PDB entry 1W3Z | X-ray diffraction, 3.20 A resolution | chains A and B

[Chain A (and B)]
Protein: Bbcrasp-1
Source organism: Borrelia burgdorferi
Notes: fragment: extracellular domain, residues 70-250; chain B of this document is another copy of the same molecule, construct and numbering; everything in this record applies to it too
Reference sequence: Q7AUV9 (Q7AUV9); residue numbers follow UniProt; this construct covers 70-250
Chain sequence (181 residues; numbered 70 to 250; the number before each row is that of its first residue):
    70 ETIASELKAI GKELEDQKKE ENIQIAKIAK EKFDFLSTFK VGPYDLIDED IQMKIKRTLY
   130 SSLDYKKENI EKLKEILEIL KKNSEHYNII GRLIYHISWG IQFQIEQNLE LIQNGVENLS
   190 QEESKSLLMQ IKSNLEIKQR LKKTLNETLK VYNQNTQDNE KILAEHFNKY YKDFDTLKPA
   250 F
Modified / non-standard residues: Mse122 (selenomethionine; parent Met); Mse198 (selenomethionine; parent Met)

[How chain A and chain B interact]
Pairs across the interface (80; chain A residue first):
  L149(A) with A233(B); F236(B), hydrophobic
  N152(A) with E229(B), hydrogen bond
  H155(A) with E229(B); A233(B)
  I158(A) with F236(B), hydrophobic; N237(B); Y240(B)
  R161(A) with Y240(B); K241(B), hydrogen bond (side chain-backbone)
  L162(A) with F236(B), hydrophobic; Y240(B), hydrophobic
  H165(A) with D242(B), salt bridge; F243(B)
  I166(A) with D242(B); L246(B), hydrophobic
  I206(A) with F243(B), hydrophobic
  R209(A) with F243(B), hydrogen bond (side chain-backbone); D244(B); L246(B), hydrogen bond (side chain-backbone); K247(B); P248(B)
  L210(A) with L246(B)
  K212(A) with K247(B)
  T213(A) with Y239(B); Y240(B); L246(B); K247(B)
  L214(A) with Y240(B)
  E216(A) with H235(B); Y239(B), hydrogen bond
  T217(A) with H235(B), hydrogen bond; Y240(B)
  V220(A) with I231(B), hydrophobic; H235(B)
  N224(A) with N228(B); I231(B); L232(B)
  N228(A) with I148(B); N224(B)
  E229(A) with I148(B); N152(B); H155(B), salt bridge
  I231(A) with V220(B), hydrophobic; N224(B)
  L232(A) with I145(B), hydrophobic; L149(B), hydrophobic
  A233(A) with L149(B); H155(B)
  H235(A) with T217(B), hydrogen bond
  F236(A) with I145(B), hydrophobic; L149(B), hydrophobic; I158(B), hydrophobic; L162(B), hydrophobic
  N237(A) with I158(B)
  Y239(A) with T213(B)
  Y240(A) with I158(B); R161(B); L162(B), hydrophobic; T213(B); L214(B); T217(B), hydrogen bond
  K241(A) with R161(B), hydrogen bond (backbone-side chain)
  D242(A) with H165(B), salt bridge
  F243(A) with H165(B); I166(B), hydrophobic; Q173(B); R209(B), hydrogen bond (backbone-side chain)
  D244(A) with R209(B)
  L246(A) with R209(B), hydrogen bond (backbone-side chain); L210(B), hydrophobic; T213(B)
  K247(A) with R209(B), hydrogen bond (backbone-side chain); T213(B), hydrogen bond (backbone-side chain)
  P248(A) with R209(B)
  A249(A) with E205(B); Q208(B); R209(B); K212(B)
  F250(A) with Q208(B)
Interface residues without a listed pair, chain A (43 interface residues in all): I145, L146, I148, I170, Q173, Y221
Interface residues without a listed pair, chain B (44 interface residues in all): L146, K151, I170, I206, E216, Y221

[In short]
43 residues of chain A face 44 of chain B across their interface, with 13 hydrogen bonds and 3 salt bridges.
Polar contacts include H165(A)-D242(B), E229(A)-H155(B) and N152(A)-E229(B).
Both chains are Bbcrasp-1 (Borrelia burgdorferi). Entry 1W3Z (SeMet derivative of BbCRASP-1 from Borrelia
Burgdorferi) was determined by X-ray diffraction.
